Entry 1XHE (X-ray diffraction, 2.50 A resolution); this record covers chains A and B.

# Chain A (and B)
Molecule: Aerobic respiration control protein arcA
Source organism: Escherichia coli
Notes: fragment: Receiver Domain; chain B of this document is another copy of the same molecule, construct and numbering; everything in this record applies to it too
UniProtKB: P0A9Q1 (ARCA_ECOLI); residues 1-123 here = UniProt positions 1-123
Sequence (123 residues; row label = number of the first residue in the row):
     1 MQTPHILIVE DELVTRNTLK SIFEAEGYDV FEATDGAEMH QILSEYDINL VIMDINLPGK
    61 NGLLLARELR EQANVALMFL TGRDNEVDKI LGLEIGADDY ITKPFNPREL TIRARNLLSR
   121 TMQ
Unresolved in the structure: 1, 123 (chain B: 1)
Differences from the reference sequence: engineered mutation Gln123 (Asn in P0A9Q1)
Swiss-Prot annotation at these positions:
  - modified residue: Asp54 (4-aspartylphosphate)
Reported in the primary citation:
  - conformationally variable residues (loop rearrangement): Thr81, Gly82
  - post-translational modification sites: Asp54 (citing earlier work)

# Interface between chain A and chain B
Contacting residue pairs (36):
  Arg70(A) - Arg120(B)
  Asn74(A) - Arg120(B)  hydrogen bond (backbone-side chain)
  Val75(A) - Arg120(B)  hydrogen bond (backbone-side chain)
  Ala76(A) - Arg120(B)
  Glu86(A) - Asn106(B)
  Lys89(A) - Glu109(B)  salt bridge
  Ile90(A) - Glu109(B)
  Leu93(A) - Glu109(B)
  Leu93(A) - Ile112(B)
  Leu93(A) - Arg113(B)
  Leu93(A) - Arg115(B)
  Leu93(A) - Asn116(B)  hydrogen bond (backbone-side chain)
  Glu94(A) - Ile112(B)
  Glu94(A) - Arg115(B)  salt bridge
  Ala97(A) - Asn116(B)  hydrogen bond (backbone-side chain)
  Asp98(A) - Arg113(B)
  Asp98(A) - Arg120(B)  salt bridge
  Asp99(A) - Arg113(B)  salt bridge
  Asn106(A) - Glu86(B)
  Glu109(A) - Lys89(B)  salt bridge
  Glu109(A) - Leu93(B)
  Ile112(A) - Ile90(B)  hydrophobic
  Ile112(A) - Leu93(B)
  Ile112(A) - Glu94(B)
  Arg113(A) - Leu93(B)
  Arg113(A) - Asp99(B)  salt bridge
  Arg115(A) - Glu94(B)  salt bridge
  Asn116(A) - Leu93(B)  hydrogen bond (side chain-backbone)
  Asn116(A) - Ala97(B)  hydrogen bond (side chain-backbone)
  Arg120(A) - Arg70(B)
  Arg120(A) - Asn74(B)  hydrogen bond (side chain-backbone)
  Arg120(A) - Val75(B)  hydrogen bond (side chain-backbone)
  Arg120(A) - Ala76(B)
  Arg120(A) - Asp98(B)  salt bridge
  Arg120(A) - Thr121(B)
  Thr121(A) - Arg120(B)
Interface residues without a listed pair, chain A (24 interface residues in all): Gly96, Tyr100, Arg108, Leu117
Interface residues without a listed pair, chain B (24 interface residues in all): Gly96, Tyr100, Arg108, Leu117

# In short
Chain A and chain B each contribute 24 residues to their interface, with 8 hydrogen bonds and 8 salt bridges.
Among the polar pairs are Lys89(A)-Glu109(B), Glu94(A)-Arg115(B) and Asp98(A)-Arg120(B). The paper reports a
modification site at Asp54(A); conformational variability at Thr81(A) and Gly82(A).
Chain A and chain B are both Aerobic respiration control protein arcA (Escherichia coli); the structure,
Crystal structure of the receiver domain of redox response regulator arca, was determined by X-ray diffraction
(same publication as 1XHF).
